Entry 6MPH (electron microscopy, 3.80 A resolution); this record covers chains 6 and A of the 24 polymer chains in the assembly.

== Chain 6 ==
Protein: Envelope glycoprotein gp41
From: Human immunodeficiency virus 1
UniProtKB: Q2N0S7 (Q2N0S7_9HIV1); residues 512-664 here correspond to UniProt positions 509-661 (UniProt number = residue number - 3)
Sequence (153 residues; numbered 512 to 664; the number before each row is that of its first residue):
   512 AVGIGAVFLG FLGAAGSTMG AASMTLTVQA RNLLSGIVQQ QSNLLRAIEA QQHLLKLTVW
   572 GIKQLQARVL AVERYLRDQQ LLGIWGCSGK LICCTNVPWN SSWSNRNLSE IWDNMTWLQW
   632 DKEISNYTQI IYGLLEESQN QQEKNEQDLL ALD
Disordered / not traced: 548-568
Sequence notes: conflict Cys605 (Thr602 in Q2N0S7)
Disulfide bonds: Cys598-Cys604
Covalent attachments: N-acetylglucosamine (NAG) linked to Asn637

== Chain A ==
Protein: Envelope glycoprotein gp120
From: Human immunodeficiency virus 1
UniProtKB: Q2N0S6 (Q2N0S6_9HIV1); the construct lacks a stretch of the UniProt sequence and is renumbered around it, so the offset changes along the chain: 31-141 = UniProt 30-140; 150-185 = UniProt 141-176; 187-309 = UniProt 186-308; 312-321 = UniProt 309-318; 2 more segments
Sequence (473 residues; numbered 31 to 505 plus 10 insertion-coded residues; 12 numbers in that range are skipped by the numbering (no residue carries them; nothing is unmodelled there); the number before each row is that of its first residue; a row labelled like 185A-185I holds insertion residues (185A, then the next letters in order)):
    31 AENLWVTVYY GVPVWKDAET TLFCASDAKA YETEKHNVWA THACVPTDPN PQEIHLENVT
    91 EEFNMWKNNM VEQMHTDIIS LWDQSLKPCV KLTPLCVTLQ CTNVTNNITD D
   150 MRGELKNCSF NMTTELRDKK QKVYSLFYRL DVVQIN
185A-185I ENQGNRSNN
   187 SNKEYRLINC NTSACTQACP KVSFEPIPIH YCAPAGFAIL KCKDKKFNGT GPCPSVSTVQ
   247 CTHGIKPVVS TQLLLNGSLA EEEVMIRSEN ITNNAKNILV QFNTPVQINC TRPNNNTRKS
   307 IRI
   312 GPGQAFYATG
  321A D
   322 IIGDIRQAHC NVSKATWNET LGKVVKQLRK HFGNNTIIRF ANSSGGDLEV TTHSFNCGGE
   382 FFYCNTSGLF NSTWISN
   400 TSVQGSNSTG SNDSITLPCR IKQIINMWQR IGQCMYAPPI QGVIRCVSNI TGLILTRDGG
   460 STNSTTETFR PGGGDMRDNW RSELYKYKVV KIEPLGVAPT RCKRRV
Disordered / not traced: 185A-185I, 400-410
Sequence notes: conflict Cys201 (Ile200 in Q2N0S6), Asn332 (Thr330 in Q2N0S6), Cys433 (Ala430 in Q2N0S6), Cys501 (Ala498 in Q2N0S6)
Disulfide bonds: Cys54-Cys74, Cys119-Cys205, Cys126-Cys196, Cys131-Cys157, Cys201-Cys433, Cys218-Cys247, Cys228-Cys239, Cys296-Cys331, Cys378-Cys445, Cys385-Cys418
Covalent attachments: N-acetylglucosamine (NAG) linked to Asn88, Asn160, Asn295, Asn339, Asn363, Asn386, Asn392; glycan linked to Asn332

== How chain 6 and chain A interact ==
Residue-residue contacts (72; chain 6 residue first):
  Phe522(6) with Gln82(A); Ile84(A)
  Leu523(6) with Pro43(A), hydrophobic; Trp45(A), hydrophobic; Leu86(A); Thr244(A); Ile491(A), hydrophobic
  Gly524(6) with Glu87(A)
  Ala526(6) with Trp45(A), hydrophobic; Leu86(A), hydrophobic
  Gly527(6) with Leu86(A); Glu87(A); Asn88(A)
  Leu537(6) with Tyr40(A); Gly41(A)
  Gln540(6) with Gly41(A), hydrogen bond (side chain-backbone)
  Ala541(6) with Tyr40(A), hydrophobic
  Leu544(6) with Tyr40(A); Ala221(A); Gly222(A); Pro493(A), hydrophobic
  Leu545(6) with Ala221(A)
  Trp571(6) with Ala73(A); Asp107(A)
  Gln575(6) with Phe53(A)
  Ala582(6) with Ala221(A), hydrophobic
  Arg585(6) with Lys490(A)
  Tyr586(6) with Tyr40(A)
  Asp589(6) with Tyr40(A); Pro493(A); Leu494(A)
  Gln590(6) with Tyr40(A)
  Trp596(6) with Val38(A), hydrophobic
  Gly597(6) with Arg503(A)
  Leu602(6) with Tyr40(A)
  Ile603(6) with Val38(A); Tyr39(A), hydrophobic
  Cys604(6) with Thr37(A); Val38(A), hydrogen bond (backbone-backbone)
  Cys605(6) with Thr37(A); Cys501(A), disulfide; Arg503(A)
  Thr606(6) with Val36(A); Cys501(A); Lys502(A); Arg503(A), hydrogen bond
  Asn607(6) with Trp35(A); Lys502(A); Arg503(A), hydrogen bond (side chain-backbone)
  Val608(6) with Trp35(A); Val36(A)
  Pro609(6) with Leu34(A); Trp35(A), hydrophobic
  Trp610(6) with Leu34(A), hydrogen bond (backbone-backbone); Val36(A), hydrophobic; Pro498(A), hydrophobic
  Leu619(6) with Leu34(A), hydrophobic; Pro498(A)
  Trp623(6) with Tyr39(A); Pro498(A)
  Trp628(6) with Tyr39(A), hydrophobic; Val42(A), hydrophobic; Pro43(A); Val44(A)
  Leu629(6) with Val44(A), hydrophobic; Trp45(A)
  Trp631(6) with Val496(A), hydrogen bond (side chain-backbone); Pro498(A)
  Ile635(6) with Val496(A)
  Ile642(6) with Val496(A), hydrophobic
  Gln650(6) with Arg503(A)
  Gln653(6) with Arg503(A), hydrogen bond
Interface residues without a listed pair, chain 6 (52 interface residues in all): Gly521, Ala525, Ser528, Ala533, Asn543, Ser546, Gly547, Lys574, Ala578, Leu593, Cys598, Ser615, Asp632, Leu646, Ser649
Interface residues without a listed pair, chain A (41 interface residues in all): Thr51, Leu111, Pro220, Phe223, Ala224, Gly495, Ala497, Thr499, Arg500
Disulfides between the chains: Cys605(6)-Cys501(A)

== Overview ==
52 residues of chain 6 and 41 residues of chain A are in contact; the contacts include 1 disulfide bond and 7
hydrogen bonds. Polar pairs include Gln540(6)-Gly41(A), Thr606(6)-Arg503(A) and Asn607(6)-Arg503(A).
Covalently linked N-acetylglucosamine: at Asn637(6).
Here chain 6 is Envelope glycoprotein gp41 and chain A is Envelope glycoprotein gp120, both from Human
immunodeficiency virus 1. Entry 6MPH (Cryo-EM structure at 3.8 A resolution of HIV-1 fusion peptide-directed
antibody, DF1W-a.01, elicited by vaccination of ...) was determined by electron microscopy, deposited together
with 6MQC, 6MQE, 6MQM, 6MQR, 6N16, 6N1V and 4 further entries.
